Entry 5T1D (X-ray diffraction, 3.10 A resolution); this record covers chains A and C of the 5 polymer chains in the assembly.

# Chain A
Name: Envelope glycoprotein H
From: Epstein-Barr virus (strain B95-8)
Reference sequence: P03231 (GH_EBVB9); numbering as in UniProt (aligned over 20-674)
Amino-acid sequence (655 residues; row label = number of the first residue in the row):
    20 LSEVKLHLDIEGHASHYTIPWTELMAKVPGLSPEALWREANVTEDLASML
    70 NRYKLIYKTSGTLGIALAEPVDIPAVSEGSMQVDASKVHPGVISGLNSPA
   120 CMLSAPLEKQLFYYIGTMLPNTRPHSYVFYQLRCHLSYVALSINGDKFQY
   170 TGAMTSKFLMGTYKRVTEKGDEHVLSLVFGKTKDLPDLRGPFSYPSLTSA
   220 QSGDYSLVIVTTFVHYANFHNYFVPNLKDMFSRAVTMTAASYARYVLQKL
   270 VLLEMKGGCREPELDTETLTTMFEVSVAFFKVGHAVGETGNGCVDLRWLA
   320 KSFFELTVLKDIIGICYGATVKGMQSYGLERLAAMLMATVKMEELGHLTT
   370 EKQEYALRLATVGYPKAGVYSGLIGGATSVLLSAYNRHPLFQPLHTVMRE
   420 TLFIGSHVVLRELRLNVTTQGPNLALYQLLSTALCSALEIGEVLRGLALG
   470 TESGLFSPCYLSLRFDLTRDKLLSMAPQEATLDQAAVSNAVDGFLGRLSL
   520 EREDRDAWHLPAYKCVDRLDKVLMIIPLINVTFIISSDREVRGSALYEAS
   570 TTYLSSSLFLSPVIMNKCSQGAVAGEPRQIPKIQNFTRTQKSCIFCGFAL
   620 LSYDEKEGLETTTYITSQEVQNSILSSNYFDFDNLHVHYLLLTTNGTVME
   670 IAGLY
Disordered / not traced: 29-33
Disulfide bonds: Cys-120/Cys-312, Cys-278/Cys-335, Cys-454/Cys-478, Cys-534/Cys-587, Cys-612/Cys-615
Covalent attachments: N-acetylglucosamine (NAG) linked to Asn-60
Swiss-Prot annotation at these positions:
  - glycosylation (N-linked (GlcNAc...) asparagine): Asn-60, Asn-435, Asn-549, Asn-604, Asn-664
What the authors report for this chain:
  - post-translational modification sites: Asn-60

# Chain C
Name: Glycoprotein 42
From: Epstein-Barr virus (strain GD1)
Reference sequence: P0C6Z5 (GP42_EBVG); residues 33-223 here = UniProt positions 33-223
Amino-acid sequence (191 residues; each row starts with the number of its first residue):
    33 GGGRVAAAAITWVPKPNVEVWPVDPPPPVNFNKTAEQEYGDKEVKLPHWT
    83 PTLHTFQVPQNYTKANCTYCNTREYTFSYKGCCFYFTKKKHTWNGCFQAC
   133 AELYPCTYFYGPTPDILPVVTRNLNAIESLWVGVYRVGEGNWTSLDGGTF
   183 KVYQIFGSHCTYVSKFSTVPVSHHECSFLKPCLCVSQRSNS
Disordered / not traced: 33-42, 220-223
Disulfide bonds: Cys-99/Cys-138, Cys-102/Cys-115, Cys-128/Cys-214, Cys-132/Cys-216, Cys-192/Cys-208
Swiss-Prot annotation at these positions:
  - site: Gly-33, Gly-34 (Potential cleavage)
What the authors report for this chain:
  - post-translational modification sites: Asn-64 (proposed by the authors, not directly observed)
  - conformationally variable residues (loop rearrangement): Glu-171

# Chain A / chain C interface
Residue-residue contacts (102; chain A residue first):
  Val-107(A) / Phe-63(C)
  His-108(A) / Phe-63(C)
  Pro-109(A) / Phe-63(C)
  Gln-129(A) / Tyr-71(C)
  Tyr-132(A) / Tyr-71(C)  hydrophobic
  Tyr-132(A) / Lys-74(C)
  Tyr-133(A) / Tyr-71(C)
  Tyr-133(A) / Gly-72(C)
  Tyr-133(A) / Lys-74(C)
  Tyr-133(A) / Val-76(C)  hydrophobic
  Ile-134(A) / Lys-74(C)  hydrogen bond (backbone-backbone)
  Ile-134(A) / Glu-75(C)
  Ile-134(A) / Val-76(C)  hydrogen bond (backbone-backbone)
  Gly-135(A) / Val-76(C)
  Thr-136(A) / Leu-78(C)
  Arg-152(A) / Glu-75(C)  salt bridge
  Tyr-157(A) / Val-76(C)  hydrophobic
  Tyr-157(A) / Pro-79(C)
  Ala-159(A) / Pro-79(C)  hydrophobic
  Ala-159(A) / Trp-81(C)  hydrophobic
  Leu-160(A) / Trp-81(C)
  Ser-161(A) / Trp-81(C)  hydrogen bond
  Asn-163(A) / His-206(C)
  Asn-163(A) / Glu-207(C)
  Gly-164(A) / Pro-83(C)
  Asp-165(A) / Trp-81(C)
  Asp-165(A) / Pro-83(C)
  Lys-166(A) / Leu-85(C)
  Lys-166(A) / His-206(C)  hydrogen bond (side chain-backbone)
  Lys-166(A) / Glu-207(C)  salt bridge
  Gln-168(A) / Trp-81(C)
  Thr-170(A) / Trp-81(C)
  Ala-172(A) / Leu-78(C)  hydrophobic
  Arg-184(A) / Ile-187(C)
  Arg-184(A) / Phe-188(C)
  Arg-184(A) / Gly-189(C)
  Val-185(A) / Pro-83(C)  hydrophobic
  Val-185(A) / Leu-85(C)  hydrophobic
  Thr-186(A) / Leu-85(C)
  Thr-186(A) / Gly-189(C)
  Glu-187(A) / Leu-85(C)
  Glu-187(A) / His-86(C)
  Glu-187(A) / Gly-189(C)
  Asn-237(A) / Ile-187(C)
  Asn-240(A) / Tyr-185(C)
  Asn-240(A) / Ile-187(C)
  Tyr-241(A) / Phe-188(C)  hydrophobic
  Glu-280(A) / Phe-210(C)
  Glu-280(A) / Leu-211(C)  hydrogen bond (side chain-backbone)
  Pro-281(A) / His-206(C)  hydrogen bond (backbone-side chain)
  Pro-281(A) / Phe-210(C)
  Glu-282(A) / His-206(C)
  Glu-282(A) / Phe-210(C)
  Leu-283(A) / Phe-188(C)  hydrophobic
  Leu-283(A) / His-206(C)
  Lys-341(A) / Val-76(C)
  Gln-344(A) / Tyr-71(C)  hydrogen bond (backbone-side chain)
  Ser-345(A) / Tyr-71(C)
  Tyr-346(A) / Ala-67(C)
  Tyr-346(A) / Glu-70(C)
  Tyr-346(A) / Tyr-71(C)  hydrogen bond (backbone-side chain)
  Arg-350(A) / Asn-62(C)  hydrogen bond (side chain-backbone)
  Arg-350(A) / Phe-63(C)
  Arg-350(A) / Asn-64(C)
  Arg-350(A) / Lys-65(C)  hydrogen bond (side chain-backbone)
  Arg-350(A) / Glu-70(C)  salt bridge
  Met-354(A) / Phe-63(C)  hydrophobic
  Glu-362(A) / Val-52(C)
  Glu-362(A) / Trp-53(C)
  Glu-362(A) / Pro-54(C)
  Glu-362(A) / Val-55(C)  hydrogen bond (side chain-backbone)
  Tyr-383(A) / Pro-58(C)
  Val-388(A) / Pro-59(C)  hydrophobic
  Tyr-389(A) / Asp-56(C)
  Tyr-389(A) / Pro-57(C)
  Tyr-389(A) / Pro-58(C)  hydrophobic
  Tyr-389(A) / Pro-59(C)
  Gly-391(A) / Val-55(C)
  Gly-394(A) / Val-52(C)
  Gly-394(A) / Val-55(C)
  Ser-398(A) / Val-52(C)
  Leu-401(A) / Val-50(C)
  Gln-439(A) / Val-55(C)
  Pro-441(A) / Trp-53(C)
  Asn-442(A) / Val-52(C)
  Asn-442(A) / Trp-53(C)  hydrogen bond (side chain-backbone)
  Asn-442(A) / Val-55(C)
  Ile-548(A) / Trp-53(C)  hydrophobic
  Cys-612(A) / Pro-46(C)
  Cys-612(A) / Lys-47(C)  hydrogen bond (backbone-backbone)
  Ile-613(A) / Trp-44(C)  hydrophobic
  Ile-613(A) / Pro-46(C)
  Ile-613(A) / Lys-47(C)
  Phe-614(A) / Trp-44(C)  hydrophobic
  Cys-615(A) / Lys-47(C)
  Cys-615(A) / Pro-48(C)
  Cys-615(A) / Asn-49(C)
  Phe-617(A) / Lys-47(C)
  Tyr-633(A) / Val-50(C)
  Thr-635(A) / Asn-49(C)
  Thr-635(A) / Val-50(C)  hydrogen bond (backbone-backbone)
  Ser-636(A) / Asn-49(C)
Other interface residues (no listed pair), chain A (72 interface residues in all): Leu-155, Tyr-169, Gly-189, Ala-353, Met-356, Ala-357, Met-361, Thr-397, Leu-445, Ser-611, Gly-616, Ile-634, Gln-637, Leu-660
Other interface residues (no listed pair), chain C (46 interface residues in all): Val-45, Glu-51, Val-61, Glu-68, Ser-190, His-191, His-205
Interface features reported in the paper:
  - residue pairs: Tyr-132(A)/Tyr-71(C), Tyr-133(A)/Tyr-71(C), Ile-134(A)/Lys-74(C) (backbone contact), Arg-152(A)/Glu-75(C) (salt bridge), Tyr-157(A)/Leu-78(C), Ala-159(A)/Pro-79(C), Ser-161(A)/Trp-81(C) (hydrogen bond), Thr-170(A)/Leu-78(C), Ala-172(A)/Leu-78(C), Lys-188(A)/Glu-171(C), Gly-189(A)/Leu-85(C), Asn-240(A)/Ile-187(C), Tyr-241(A)/Phe-188(C), Pro-281(A)/Phe-210(C), Glu-282(A)/His-205(C), Gln-344(A)/Tyr-71(C) (hydrogen bond), Tyr-346(A)/Tyr-71(C), Arg-350(A)/Glu-70(C) (salt bridge), Glu-362(A)/Val-55(C) (hydrogen bond), Glu-362(A)/Val-52(C), Tyr-383(A)/Pro-58(C), Tyr-389(A)/Pro-59(C), Gly-391(A)/Val-55(C), Gly-394(A)/Val-52(C), Gly-394(A)/Val-55(C), Thr-397(A)/Val-52(C), Leu-401(A)/Val-52(C), Pro-441(A)/Trp-53(C) (hydrophobic contact), Asn-442(A)/Trp-53(C) (hydrogen bond), Leu-445(A)/Val-52(C), Ile-548(A)/Trp-53(C) (hydrophobic contact), Ile-613(A)/Trp-44(C) (hydrophobic contact), Phe-614(A)/Trp-44(C) (hydrophobic contact), Thr-635(A)/Val-50(C) (backbone contact), Leu-660(A)/Trp-44(C) (hydrophobic contact), Pro-46(C)/Ile-613(A), Val-76(C)/Ile-134(A) (backbone contact), His-206(C)/Glu-282(A)
  - interface residues, chain A: Asp-165(A), Lys-188(A), Arg-350(A)
  - interface residues, chain C: Pro-57(C), Ile-187(C), Phe-188(C)

# Summary
The interface between chain A and chain C involves 72 residues on one side and 46 on the other, with 14
hydrogen bonds and 3 salt bridges. Polar pairs include Arg-152(A)/Glu-75(C), Lys-166(A)/Glu-207(C) and
Arg-350(A)/Glu-70(C). The paper describes contacts between Tyr-132(A) and Tyr-71(C), Tyr-133(A) and Tyr-71(C)
and Tyr-157(A) and Leu-78(C) among others; backbone contacts between Ile-134(A) and Lys-74(C), Thr-635(A) and
Val-50(C) and Val-76(C) and Ile-134(A); salt bridges between Arg-152(A) and Glu-75(C) and Arg-350(A) and
Glu-70(C). The paper reports interface residues Asp-165(A), Lys-188(A) and Pro-57(C) among others;
modification sites Asn-60(A) and Asn-64(C).
Here chain A is Envelope glycoprotein H (Epstein-Barr virus (strain B95-8)) and chain C is Glycoprotein 42
(Epstein-Barr virus (strain GD1)). Entry 5T1D (Crystal structure of EBV gHgL/gp42/E1D1 complex) was determined
by X-ray diffraction.
